PDB entry 2H3X | X-ray diffraction, 2.50 A resolution | chains D and E of the 6 polymer chains in the assembly

# Chain D
Name: Aromatic Amine Dehydrogenase
Organism: Alcaligenes faecalis
Notes: EC 1.4.99.4
UniProtKB: P84888 (AAUB_ALCFA); residue numbers follow UniProt; this construct covers 1-390
Amino-acid sequence (390 residues; each row starts with the number of its first residue):
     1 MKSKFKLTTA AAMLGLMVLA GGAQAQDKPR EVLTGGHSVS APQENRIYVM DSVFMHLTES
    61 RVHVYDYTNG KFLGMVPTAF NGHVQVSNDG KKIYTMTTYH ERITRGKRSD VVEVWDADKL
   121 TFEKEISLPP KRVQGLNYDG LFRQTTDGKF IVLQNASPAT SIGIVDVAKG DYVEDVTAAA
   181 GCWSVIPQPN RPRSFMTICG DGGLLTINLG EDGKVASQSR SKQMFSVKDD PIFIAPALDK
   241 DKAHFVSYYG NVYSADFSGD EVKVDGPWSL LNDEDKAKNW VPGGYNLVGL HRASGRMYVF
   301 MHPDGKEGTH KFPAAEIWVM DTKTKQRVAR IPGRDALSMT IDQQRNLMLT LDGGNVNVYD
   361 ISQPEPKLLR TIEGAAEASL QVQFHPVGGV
Not modelled in the structure: 1-28, 388-390
Cystine bridges: C182-C199

# Chain E
Name: Aromatic Amine Dehydrogenase
Organism: Alcaligenes faecalis
Notes: EC 1.4.99.4
UniProtKB: P84887 (AAUA_ALCFA); residues 1-135 here correspond to UniProt positions 48-182 (UniProt number = residue number + 47)
Amino-acid sequence (135 residues; numbered 1 to 135; the number before each row is that of its first residue):
     1 AGGGGSSSGA DHISLNPDLA NEDEVNSCDY WRHCAVDGFL CSCCGGTTTT CPPGSTPSPI
    61 SWIGTCHNPH DGKDYLISYH DCCGKTACGR CQCNTQTRER PGYEFFLHND VNWCMANENS
   121 TFHCTTSVLV GLAKN
Not modelled in the structure: 1-10, 135
Modified / non-standard residues: W62 (2-amino-3-(6,7-dioxo-6,7-dihydro-1H-indol-3-yl)-propionic acid; TRQ)
Curated features (UniProtKB/Swiss-Prot):
  - active site: W62 (Tryptophylquinone 6'-substrate hemiaminal intermediate), D81 (Proton acceptor)
  - binding site (substrate): D37, N109 to V111
  - site: T125 (Transition state stabilizer)
  - modified residue: W62 (Tryptophylquinone)
  - cross-link: W62 to W113 (Tryptophan tryptophylquinone (Trp-Trp))
Cystine bridges: C28-C93, C34-C66, C41-C124, C43-C91, C44-C88, C51-C82, C83-C114
Glycans and other covalent adducts: covalent link W62-W113

# How chain D and chain E interact
Pairs across the interface (65):
  F54(D) - F39(E)  hydrophobic
  F54(D) - A87(E)
  F54(D) - Q92(E)
  M55(D) - F39(E)  hydrophobic
  M55(D) - A87(E)
  M55(D) - G89(E)
  T58(D) - T86(E)
  F80(D) - S120(E)
  F80(D) - T121(E)
  F80(D) - F122(E)
  H100(D) - N119(E)
  H100(D) - S120(E)  hydrogen bond
  I103(D) - N119(E)  hydrogen bond (backbone-side chain)
  I103(D) - T121(E)
  T104(D) - G84(E)
  T104(D) - T86(E)
  T104(D) - N119(E)  hydrogen bond (backbone-side chain)
  T104(D) - T121(E)
  R105(D) - N119(E)
  R108(D) - M115(E)  hydrogen bond (side chain-backbone)
  R108(D) - S120(E)
  Q134(D) - V111(E)
  Q134(D) - N112(E)  hydrogen bond (backbone-backbone)
  Q134(D) - M115(E)
  Q134(D) - S120(E)  hydrogen bond
  G135(D) - D110(E)
  G135(D) - V111(E)
  L136(D) - D110(E)  hydrogen bond (backbone-backbone)
  Y138(D) - D110(E)  hydrogen bond
  A156(D) - F105(E)  hydrophobic
  A156(D) - M115(E)
  S157(D) - A116(E)
  P158(D) - I60(E)
  P158(D) - F105(E)
  P158(D) - M115(E)  hydrophobic
  W183(D) - G102(E)
  W183(D) - Y103(E)
  W183(D) - F105(E)  hydrophobic
  W183(D) - V111(E)  hydrophobic
  I198(D) - Y103(E)  hydrophobic
  C199(D) - Y103(E)
  G200(D) - Y103(E)
  F225(D) - Y103(E)
  V227(D) - E104(E)
  P231(D) - R100(E)
  P231(D) - Y103(E)
  I232(D) - P101(E)
  I232(D) - Y103(E)  hydrogen bond (backbone-side chain)
  I234(D) - P101(E)  hydrophobic
  Y248(D) - E99(E)  hydrogen bond (side chain-backbone)
  Y248(D) - R100(E)
  Y248(D) - P101(E)
  Y285(D) - N94(E)
  Y285(D) - D110(E)
  E307(D) - T97(E)
  E307(D) - R98(E)  hydrogen bond (side chain-backbone)
  E307(D) - R100(E)  salt bridge
  G308(D) - Q96(E)
  G308(D) - T97(E)
  H310(D) - Q96(E)
  H310(D) - E99(E)  salt bridge
  K311(D) - Q96(E)
  K311(D) - E99(E)  salt bridge
  K311(D) - N109(E)  hydrogen bond
  K311(D) - D110(E)  salt bridge
Other interface residues (no listed pair), chain D (37 interface residues in all): H56, T98, V133, T160, G181, Y249
Other interface residues (no listed pair), chain E (33 interface residues in all): D37, K85, F106, H108, W113

# In short
37 residues of chain D and 33 residues of chain E are in contact, with 12 hydrogen bonds and 4 salt bridges.
Polar pairs include E307(D)-R100(E), H310(D)-E99(E) and K311(D)-E99(E). Curated annotation (UniProt) lists
active-site residues W62(E) and D81(E) and 4 substrate-binding residues on chain E.
Chain D is Aromatic Amine Dehydrogenase and chain E is Aromatic Amine Dehydrogenase, both from Alcaligenes
faecalis; the structure, Crystal Structure of an Electron Transfer Complex Between Aromatic Amine
Dehydrogenase and Azurin from Alcaligenes Faecalis ..., was determined by X-ray diffraction (same publication
as 2H47 and 2IAA).
